7D69 - chains E and I of the 10 polymer chains in the assembly; structure by electron microscopy, 3.57 A resolution.

Chain E:
Protein: Histone H3
From: Giardia intestinalis
UniProtKB: V6TEE9 (V6TEE9_GIAIN); residues 0-145 here correspond to UniProt positions 44-189 (UniProt number = residue number + 44)
Sequence (149 residues; numbered -3 to 145; the number before each row is that of its first residue; numbers below 1 keep their minus sign (Gly-3 is residue -3)):
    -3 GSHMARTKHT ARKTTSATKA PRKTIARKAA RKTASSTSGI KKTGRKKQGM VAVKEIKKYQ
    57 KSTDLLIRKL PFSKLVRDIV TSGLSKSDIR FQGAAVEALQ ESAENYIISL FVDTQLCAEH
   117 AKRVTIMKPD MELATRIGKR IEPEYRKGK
Not modelled in the structure: -3 to 42, 142-145
Differences from the reference sequence: expression tag (-3 to -1)

Chain I:
Molecule: 601l DNA
From: synthetic construct
Sequence (145 nucleotides; each row starts with the number of its first residue; numbers below 1 keep their minus sign (DA-6 is residue -6)):
    -6 ATCACAATCC CGGTGCCGAG GCCGCTCAAT TGGTCGTAGA CAGCTCTAGC ACCGCTTAAA
    54 CGCACGTACG GAATCCGTAC GTGCGTTTAA GCGGTGCTAG AGCTGTCTAC GACCAATTGA
   114 GCGGCCTCGG CACCGGGATT GTGAT
Not modelled in the structure: -6 to 0, 126-138

Chain E / chain I interface:
Residue-residue contacts (17; chain E residue first):
  Lys43(E) - DT75(I)  sugar contact
  Gln44(E) - DC73(I)  base contact
  Gln44(E) - DG74(I)  phosphate contact
  Gln44(E) - DT75(I)  phosphate contact
  Gly45(E) - DT75(I)  phosphate contact
  Met46(E) - DG76(I)  phosphate contact
  Val47(E) - DT75(I)  phosphate contact
  Ala48(E) - DT75(I)  phosphate contact
  Lys50(E) - DT1(I)  salt bridge to the phosphate
  Arg64(E) - DA83(I)  phosphate contact
  Arg64(E) - DG84(I)  salt bridge to the phosphate
  Lys65(E) - DG84(I)  hydrogen bond to the phosphate
  Leu66(E) - DA83(I)  phosphate contact
  Leu66(E) - DG84(I)  hydrogen bond to the phosphate
  Pro67(E) - DA83(I)  phosphate contact
  Asp84(E) - DG93(I)  phosphate contact
  Arg86(E) - DG93(I)  sugar contact
Other interface residues (no listed pair), chain E (14 interface residues in all): Lys118
Other interface residues (no listed pair), chain I (9 interface residues in all): DG64

Overview:
14 residues of chain E and 9 residues of chain I are in contact, with 2 hydrogen bonds and 2 salt bridges.
Among the polar pairs are Lys65(E)-DG84(I), Leu66(E)-DG84(I) and Lys50(E)-DT1(I).
Chain E is Histone H3 (Giardia intestinalis) and chain I is 601l DNA (synthetic construct); the structure,
Cryo-EM structure of the nucleosome containing Giardia histones, was determined by electron microscopy.
